PDB entry 2Y5L | X-ray diffraction, 2.20 A resolution | chains A and D of the 4 polymer chains in the assembly

[Chain A (and D)]
Molecule: Fructose-1,6-bisphosphatase 1
Source organism: Homo sapiens
Notes: EC 3.1.3.11; chain D of this document is another copy of the same molecule, construct and numbering; everything in this record applies to it too
UniProt: P09467 (F16P1_HUMAN); residues 0-337 here correspond to UniProt positions 1-338 (UniProt number = residue number + 1)
Chain sequence (338 residues; each row starts with the number of its first residue; numbering starts at 0):
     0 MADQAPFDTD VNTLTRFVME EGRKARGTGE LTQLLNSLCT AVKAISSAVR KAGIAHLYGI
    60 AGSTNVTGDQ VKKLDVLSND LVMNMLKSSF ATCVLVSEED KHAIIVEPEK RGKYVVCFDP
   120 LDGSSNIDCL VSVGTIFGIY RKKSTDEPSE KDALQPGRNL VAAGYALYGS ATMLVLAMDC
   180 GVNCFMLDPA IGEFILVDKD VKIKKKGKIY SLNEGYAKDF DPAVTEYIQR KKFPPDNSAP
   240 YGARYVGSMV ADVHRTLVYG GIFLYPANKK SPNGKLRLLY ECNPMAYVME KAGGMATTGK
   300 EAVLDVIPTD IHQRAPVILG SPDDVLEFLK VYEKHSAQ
Not modelled in the structure: 0-8, 62-69, 337 (chain D: 0-8, 62-71, 337)
Sequence notes: variant Lys217 (Arg218 in P09467)
Ligand contacts:
  - ro5062408 (RO8; N-{[(2Z)-5-bromo-1,3-thiazol-2(3H)-ylidene]carbamoyl}-3-chlorobenzenesulfonamide), molecule 1: Val17, Met18, Glu20, Gly21, Arg22, Ala24, Gly26, Thr27, Gly28, Glu29, Leu30, Thr31, Leu34, Met177
  - ro5062408 (RO8), molecule 2: Thr27, Gly28, Thr31, Gln32

[How chain A and chain D interact]
Contacting residue pairs (18; chain A residue first):
  Thr39(A) - Ile59(D)
  Ala43(A) - Ile59(D)  hydrophobic
  Gly58(A) - Asn83(D)  hydrogen bond (backbone-side chain)
  Ile59(A) - Thr39(D)
  Ile59(A) - Leu80(D)  hydrophobic
  Ile59(A) - Asn83(D)  hydrogen bond (backbone-side chain)
  Ile59(A) - Met84(D)  hydrophobic
  Ala60(A) - Leu76(D)  hydrophobic
  Ala60(A) - Asp79(D)
  Ala60(A) - Leu80(D)  hydrophobic
  Gly61(A) - Asn83(D)
  Leu76(A) - Ala60(D)  hydrophobic
  Asp79(A) - Ala60(D)
  Leu80(A) - Ile59(D)  hydrophobic
  Asn83(A) - Gly58(D)  hydrogen bond (side chain-backbone)
  Asn83(A) - Ile59(D)  hydrogen bond (side chain-backbone)
  Asn83(A) - Gly61(D)
  Met84(A) - Ile59(D)  hydrophobic
Interface residues without a listed pair, chain A (12 interface residues in all): His55
Interface residues without a listed pair, chain D (12 interface residues in all): Ala43, His55

[In short]
Chain A and chain D each contribute 12 residues to their interface, with 4 hydrogen bonds. Polar contacts
include Gly58(A)-Asn83(D) and Ile59(A)-Asn83(D). Bound to chain A: ro5062408.
Chain A and chain D are both Fructose-1,6-bisphosphatase 1 (Homo sapiens); the structure, orally active
aminopyridines as inhibitors of tetrameric fructose 1,6- bisphosphatase, was determined by X-ray diffraction
together with 2Y5K from the same study.
